2GJ4 - chain A; structure by X-ray diffraction, 1.60 A resolution.

[Chain A]
Protein: Glycogen phosphorylase, muscle form
Source organism: Oryctolagus cuniculus
Notes: EC 2.4.1.1
UniProt: P00489 (PYGM_RABIT); residues 12-835 here = UniProt positions 12-835
Sequence (824 residues; each row starts with the number of its first residue):
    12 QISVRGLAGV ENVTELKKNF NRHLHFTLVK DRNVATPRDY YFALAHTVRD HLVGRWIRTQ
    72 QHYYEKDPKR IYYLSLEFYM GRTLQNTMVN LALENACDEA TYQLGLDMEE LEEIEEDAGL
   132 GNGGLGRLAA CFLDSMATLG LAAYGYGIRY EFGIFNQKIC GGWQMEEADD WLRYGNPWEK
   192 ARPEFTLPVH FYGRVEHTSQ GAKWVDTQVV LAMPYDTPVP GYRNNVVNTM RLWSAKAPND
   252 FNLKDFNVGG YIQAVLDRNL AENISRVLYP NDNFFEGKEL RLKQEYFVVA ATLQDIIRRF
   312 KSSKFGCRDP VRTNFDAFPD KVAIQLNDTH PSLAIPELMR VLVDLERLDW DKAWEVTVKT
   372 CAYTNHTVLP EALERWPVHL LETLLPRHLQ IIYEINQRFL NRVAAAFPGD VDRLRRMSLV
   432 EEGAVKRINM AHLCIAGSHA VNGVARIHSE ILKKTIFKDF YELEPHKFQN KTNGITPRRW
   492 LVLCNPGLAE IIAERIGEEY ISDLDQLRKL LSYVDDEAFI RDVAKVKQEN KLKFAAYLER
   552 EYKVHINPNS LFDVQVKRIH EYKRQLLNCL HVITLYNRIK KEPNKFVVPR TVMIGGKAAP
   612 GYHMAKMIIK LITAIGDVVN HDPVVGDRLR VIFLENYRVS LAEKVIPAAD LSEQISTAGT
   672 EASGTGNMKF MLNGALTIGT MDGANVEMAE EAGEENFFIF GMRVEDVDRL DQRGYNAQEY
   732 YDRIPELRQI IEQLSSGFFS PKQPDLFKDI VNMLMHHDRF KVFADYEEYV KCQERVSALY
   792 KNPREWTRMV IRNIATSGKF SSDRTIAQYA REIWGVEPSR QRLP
Disordered / not traced: 251-260, 314-324
Covalently attached groups: 4'-deoxypyridoxine phosphate (PLR) linked to K680
Ligand contacts:
  - 2TH (2-chloro-N-[(1R,2R)-1-hydroxy-2,3-dihydro-1H-inden-2-yl]-6H-thieno[2,3-b]pyrrole-5-carboxamide): F37, T38, L39, V40, F53, H57, R60, L63, V64, W67, Y185, G186, N187, P188, W189, E190, K191, P229
  - 4'-deoxypyridoxine phosphate (PLR; (5-hydroxy-4,6-dimethylpyridin-3-yl)methyl dihydrogen phosphate): Y90, G134, G135, R138, W491, V567, K568, K574, Y648, R649, V650, A653, Q665, E672, G675, T676, G677
Curated features (UniProtKB/Swiss-Prot):
  - modified residue: S747 (Phosphoserine)

[In short]
Ligands of chain A: compound 2TH. 4'-deoxypyridoxine phosphate is covalently linked to K680.
Chain A is Glycogen phosphorylase, muscle form (Oryctolagus cuniculus); the structure, Structure of rabbit
muscle glycogen phosphorylase in complex with ligand, was determined by X-ray diffraction, deposited together
with 2GM9.
